PDB entry 8ASV | electron microscopy, 4.35 A resolution (low resolution: residue-level contacts below are approximate; hydrogen-bond / salt-bridge calls are withheld) | chains F and H of the 10 polymer chains in the assembly

[Chain F]
Name: Elongator complex protein 6
Organism: Saccharomyces cerevisiae
UniProtKB: Q04868 (ELP6_YEAST); numbering as in UniProt (aligned over 1-273)
Chain sequence (273 residues; each row starts with the number of its first residue):
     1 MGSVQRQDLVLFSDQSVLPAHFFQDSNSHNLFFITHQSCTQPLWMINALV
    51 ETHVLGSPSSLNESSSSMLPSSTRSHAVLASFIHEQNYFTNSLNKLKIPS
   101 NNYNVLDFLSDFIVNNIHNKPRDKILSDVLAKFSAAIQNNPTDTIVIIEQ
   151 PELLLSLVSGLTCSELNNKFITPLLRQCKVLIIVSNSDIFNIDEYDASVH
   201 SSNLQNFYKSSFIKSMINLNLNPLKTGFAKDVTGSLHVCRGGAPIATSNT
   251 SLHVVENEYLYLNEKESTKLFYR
Disordered / not traced: 1-4
From the paper describing this entry:
  - mutagenesis - T226A/F228A/K230A: decreased catalytic activity

[Chain H]
Name: Elongator complex protein 5
Organism: Saccharomyces cerevisiae
UniProtKB: P38874 (ELP5_YEAST); residue numbers follow UniProt; this construct covers 1-309
Chain sequence (309 residues; row label = number of the first residue in the row):
     1 MASSSHNPVILLKRILSLTESSPFILCLDSIAQTSYKLIQEFVHQSKSKG
    51 NEYPIVYISFETVNKPSYCTQFIDATQMDFVHLVKQIISYLPAATATQAK
   101 KHMVIIDSLNYISTEYITRFLSEIASPHCTMVATYHKDIKDENRTVIPDW
   151 NNNYPDKLTLLQFMATTIVDIDVVLTGTLDTEEVSELLNEFRIPRGLNND
   201 IFQLRLVNKRKSGRSLEYDFIVNSNTHEYELLSTTKQEEESSSNGLETPE
   251 MLQGLTTFNLGTSNKQKLAKDQVALPFLEAQSFGQGGAIVYEYEKDDDYD
   301 EEDPYEDPF
Disordered / not traced: 1, 233-309
Curated features (UniProtKB/Swiss-Prot):
  - modified residue (Phosphoserine): Ser3, Ser4

[Chain F / chain H interface]
Pairs across the interface (26):
  Phe33(F) - Phe191(H)
  Gln37(F) - Arg192(H)
  Ser164(F) - Tyr111(H)
  Ser164(F) - Glu142(H)
  Leu175(F) - Val63(H)
  Arg176(F) - Asp74(H)
  Phe190(F) - Asn189(H)
  Phe190(F) - Glu190(H)
  Phe190(F) - Phe191(H)
  Asn206(F) - Ile139(H)
  Asn206(F) - Lys140(H)
  Tyr208(F) - Phe191(H)
  Lys209(F) - Leu188(H)
  Ser210(F) - Glu61(H)
  Phe212(F) - Ile31(H)
  Ile213(F) - Ile31(H)
  Ile213(F) - Thr34(H)
  Ile213(F) - Glu61(H)
  Asn222(F) - Arg192(H)
  Lys225(F) - Glu190(H)
  Lys225(F) - Arg192(H)
  Arg240(F) - Asn198(H)
  Gly241(F) - Asn198(H)
  Gly242(F) - Tyr36(H)
  Glu256(F) - Arg195(H)
  Glu256(F) - Gly196(H)
Interface residues without a listed pair, chain F (29 interface residues in all): Thr162, Asn167, Asn168, Ser187, Gln205, Lys214, Val238, Cys239, Ala246, Asn257, Glu258
Interface residues without a listed pair, chain H (24 interface residues in all): Ser30, Phe60, Asn64, Gln77, Ile193, Leu197

[In short]
29 residues of chain F and 24 residues of chain H are in contact. The paper reports that T226A/F228A/K230A of
chain F reduce catalytic activity.
Chain F is Elongator complex protein 6 and chain H is Elongator complex protein 5, both from Saccharomyces
cerevisiae; the structure, Cryo-EM structure of yeast Elongator complex, was determined by electron
microscopy, deposited together with 8ASW, 8AT6 and 8AVG.
